5HGV - chains A and B; structure by X-ray diffraction, 2.05 A resolution.

== Chain A ==
Protein: UDP-N-acetylglucosamine--peptide N-acetylglucosaminyltransferase 110 kDa subunit
Organism: Homo sapiens
Notes: EC 2.4.1.255
UniProtKB: O15294 (OGT1_HUMAN); residues 313-1031 here correspond to UniProt positions 323-1041 (UniProt number = residue number + 10)
Chain sequence (719 residues; row label = number of the first residue in the row):
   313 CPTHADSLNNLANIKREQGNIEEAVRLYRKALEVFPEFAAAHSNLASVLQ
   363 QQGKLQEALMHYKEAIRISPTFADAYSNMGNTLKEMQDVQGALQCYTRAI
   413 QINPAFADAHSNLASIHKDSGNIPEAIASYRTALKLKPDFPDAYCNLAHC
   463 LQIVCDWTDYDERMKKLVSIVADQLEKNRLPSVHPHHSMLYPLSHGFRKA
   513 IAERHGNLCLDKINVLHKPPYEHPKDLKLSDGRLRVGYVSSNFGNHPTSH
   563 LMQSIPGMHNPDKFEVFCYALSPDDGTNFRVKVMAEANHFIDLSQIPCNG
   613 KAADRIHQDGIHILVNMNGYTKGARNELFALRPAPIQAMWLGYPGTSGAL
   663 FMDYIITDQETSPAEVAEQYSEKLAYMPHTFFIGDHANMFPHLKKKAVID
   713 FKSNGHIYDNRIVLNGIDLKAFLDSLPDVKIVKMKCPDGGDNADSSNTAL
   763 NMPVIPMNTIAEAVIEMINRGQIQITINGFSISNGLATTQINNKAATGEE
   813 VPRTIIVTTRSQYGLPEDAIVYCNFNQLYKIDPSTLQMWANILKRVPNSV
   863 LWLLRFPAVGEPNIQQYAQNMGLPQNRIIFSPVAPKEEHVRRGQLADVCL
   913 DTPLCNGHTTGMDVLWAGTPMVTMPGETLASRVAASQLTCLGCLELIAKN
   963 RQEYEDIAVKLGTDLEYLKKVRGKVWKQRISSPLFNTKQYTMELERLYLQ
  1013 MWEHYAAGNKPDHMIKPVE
Unresolved in the structure: 313, 715-717, 746-762, 1029-1031
Construct notes: engineered mutation N554 (Asp564 in O15294)
Residues lining bound ligands:
  - N-acetylglucosamine (NAG; 2-acetamido-2-deoxy-beta-D-glucopyranose): H498, M501, H558, P559, T560, L563, L653, G654, P656, F694, Y841, K842, C917, H920, T921
  - UDP (uridine-5'-diphosphate): P559, H562, F837, N838, Q839, K842, L866, F868, V895, A896, P897, K898, H901, R904, G919, H920, T921, T922, D925
Swiss-Prot annotation at these positions:
  - region: K981 to K1000 (Required for phosphatidylinositol 3,4,5-triphosphate binding)
  - motif: D454 to Y456 (DFP motif), K477 to P493 (Nuclear localization signal)
  - active site: H498 (Proton acceptor)
  - binding site (UDP): Q839, K842, A896 to K898, H901 to R904, H920 to T922, D925
  - modified residue: T444 (Phosphothreonine), Y979 (Phosphotyrosine)
  - glycosylation: S389 (O-linked (GlcNAc) serine)

== Chain B ==
Protein: Tyr-pro-gly-gly-ser-thr-pro-val-ser-ser-ala-asn-met-met
Chain sequence (14 residues; row label = number of the first residue in the row):
    13 YPGGSTPVSSANMM
Glycans and other covalent adducts: N-acetylglucosamine (NAG) linked to S21
Residues lining bound ligands: UDP (uridine-5'-diphosphate): T18, P19, V20

== Chain A / chain B interface ==
Pairs across the interface (31):
  K396(A) with M25(B)
  D431(A) with M25(B)
  P493(A) with M26(B)
  S494(A) with M26(B)
  H496(A) with A23(B); N24(B), hydrogen bond; M26(B)
  H498(A) with S21(B); A23(B)
  H499(A) with A23(B)
  H517(A) with M26(B)
  N557(A) with P19(B)
  H558(A) with P19(B); V20(B), hydrogen bond (side chain-backbone)
  P559(A) with P19(B)
  Y632(A) with A23(B); N24(B)
  T633(A) with S22(B); A23(B); N24(B)
  K634(A) with S22(B), hydrogen bond (backbone-backbone); A23(B); N24(B)
  N805(A) with Y13(B)
  Q839(A) with V20(B)
  F868(A) with V20(B), hydrophobic
  V895(A) with Y13(B); P14(B); T18(B)
  A896(A) with Y13(B)
  P897(A) with Y13(B), hydrophobic
Other interface residues (no listed pair), chain A (24 interface residues in all): V495, T801, T809, P894

== In short ==
24 residues of chain A and 11 residues of chain B are in contact, with 3 hydrogen bonds. Polar contacts
include H496(A)-N24(B), H558(A)-V20(B) and K634(A)-S22(B). UDP is bound between chain A and chain B. Chain A
binds N-acetylglucosamine. N-acetylglucosamine is covalently linked to S21(B).
Here chain A is UDP-N-acetylglucosamine--peptide N-acetylglucosaminyltransferase 110 kDa subunit (Homo
sapiens) and chain B is Tyr-pro-gly-gly-ser-thr-pro-val-ser-ser-ala-asn-met-met. Entry 5HGV (Structure of an
O-GlcNAc transferase point mutant, D554N in complex with peptide) was determined by X-ray diffraction.
